8JIR - chains B and G of the 6 polymer chains in the assembly; structure by electron microscopy, 2.57 A resolution.

== Chain B ==
Molecule: Guanine nucleotide-binding protein G(I)/G(S)/G(T) subunit beta-1
Source organism: Rattus norvegicus
UniProt: P54311 (GBB1_RAT); numbering as in UniProt (aligned over 2-340)
Amino-acid sequence (345 residues; row label = number of the first residue in the row; numbers below 1 keep their minus sign (Met-4 is residue -4)):
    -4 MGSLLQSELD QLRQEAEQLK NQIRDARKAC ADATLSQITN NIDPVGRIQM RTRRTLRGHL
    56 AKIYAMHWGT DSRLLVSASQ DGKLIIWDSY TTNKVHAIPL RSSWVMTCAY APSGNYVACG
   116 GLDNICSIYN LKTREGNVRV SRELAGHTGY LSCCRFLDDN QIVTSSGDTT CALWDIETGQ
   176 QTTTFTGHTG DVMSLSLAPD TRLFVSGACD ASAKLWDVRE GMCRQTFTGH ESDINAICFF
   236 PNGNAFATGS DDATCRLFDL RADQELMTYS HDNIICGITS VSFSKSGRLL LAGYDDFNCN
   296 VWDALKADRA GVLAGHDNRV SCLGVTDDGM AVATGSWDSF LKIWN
Not modelled in the structure: -4 to 0
Sequence notes: initiating methionine (-4); expression tag (-3 to 1)
UniProt features mapped onto this chain:
  - modified residue: Ser2 (N-acetylserine), His266 (Phosphohistidine)

== Chain G ==
Molecule: Guanine nucleotide-binding protein G(I)/G(S)/G(O) subunit gamma-2
Source organism: Bos taurus
UniProt: P63212 (GBG2_BOVIN); residues 2-71 here = UniProt positions 2-71
Amino-acid sequence (70 residues; row label = number of the first residue in the row):
     2 ASNNTASIAQ ARKLVEQLKM EANIDRIKVS KAAADLMAYC EAHAKEDPLL TPVPASENPF
    62 REKKFFCAIL
Not modelled in the structure: 2-4, 63-71
UniProt features mapped onto this chain:
  - modified residue: Ala2 (N-acetylalanine), Cys68 (Cysteine methyl ester)
  - lipidation: Cys68 (S-geranylgeranyl cysteine)

== Interface between chain B and chain G ==
Contacting residue pairs - 78 pairs, chain B then chain G:
  Glu3(B) - Ile9(G)
  Leu4(B) - Ser8(G)
  Leu4(B) - Ile9(G)  hydrophobic
  Leu7(B) - Ile9(G)
  Leu7(B) - Ala12(G)  hydrophobic
  Glu10(B) - Val16(G)
  Leu14(B) - Val16(G)
  Leu14(B) - Leu19(G)  hydrophobic
  Leu14(B) - Lys20(G)
  Lys15(B) - Leu19(G)
  Gln17(B) - Ala23(G)
  Ile18(B) - Ala23(G)  hydrophobic
  Ala21(B) - Arg27(G)
  Arg22(B) - Glu22(G)
  Arg22(B) - Arg27(G)
  Cys25(B) - Arg27(G)
  Cys25(B) - Ile28(G)  hydrogen bond (side chain-backbone)
  Cys25(B) - Lys29(G)
  Cys25(B) - Val30(G)
  Ala26(B) - Val30(G)  hydrophobic
  Asp27(B) - Lys29(G)  salt bridge
  Asp27(B) - Val30(G)
  Asp27(B) - Ser31(G)  hydrogen bond
  Ala28(B) - Val30(G)
  Ala28(B) - Ser31(G)
  Ile33(B) - Ser31(G)
  Ile33(B) - Ala34(G)  hydrophobic
  Ile33(B) - Met38(G)
  Thr34(B) - Met38(G)
  Ile37(B) - Glu42(G)
  Val40(B) - Leu51(G)  hydrophobic
  Met45(B) - Leu50(G)  hydrophobic
  Arg48(B) - Asn59(G)
  Arg48(B) - Phe61(G)
  Arg49(B) - Pro60(G)  hydrogen bond (side chain-backbone)
  Arg49(B) - Phe61(G)
  Arg49(B) - Arg62(G)
  Ser84(B) - Phe61(G)
  Tyr85(B) - Pro60(G)
  Tyr85(B) - Phe61(G)  hydrophobic
  Met217(B) - Met21(G)  hydrophobic
  Cys218(B) - Gln18(G)  hydrogen bond (backbone-side chain)
  Cys218(B) - Met21(G)
  Arg219(B) - Glu22(G)
  Gln220(B) - Glu22(G)
  Gln220(B) - Ile25(G)
  Thr221(B) - Glu22(G)  hydrogen bond (backbone-side chain)
  Phe235(B) - Leu37(G)  hydrophobic
  Phe235(B) - Tyr40(G)  hydrophobic
  Pro236(B) - Tyr40(G)
  Asn237(B) - Tyr40(G)
  Asp254(B) - Ala33(G)
  Arg256(B) - Asp26(G)
  Arg256(B) - Ile28(G)
  Arg256(B) - Asp36(G)  salt bridge
  Ala257(B) - Ile28(G)
  Leu261(B) - Leu37(G)  hydrophobic
  Ser279(B) - Asp48(G)  hydrogen bond
  Lys280(B) - His44(G)
  Lys280(B) - Glu47(G)
  Lys280(B) - Asp48(G)  hydrogen bond (backbone-side chain)
  Ser281(B) - Tyr40(G)
  Ser281(B) - Cys41(G)
  Ser281(B) - His44(G)
  Ser281(B) - Asp48(G)  hydrogen bond (backbone-side chain)
  Ser281(B) - Leu51(G)
  Gly282(B) - Cys41(G)  hydrogen bond (backbone-side chain)
  Arg283(B) - Leu51(G)
  Leu284(B) - Leu51(G)  hydrophobic
  Leu300(B) - Cys41(G)  hydrophobic
  Asp323(B) - Pro49(G)
  Gly324(B) - Pro49(G)
  Gly324(B) - Leu50(G)
  Met325(B) - Pro49(G)
  Ala326(B) - Phe61(G)  hydrophobic
  Ile338(B) - Phe61(G)  hydrophobic
  Asn340(B) - Asn59(G)  hydrogen bond
  Asn340(B) - Phe61(G)
Interface residues without a listed pair, chain B (56 interface residues in all): Ala11, Ala24, Leu30, Asn36, Trp63, Leu252, Asp258, Val327
Interface residues without a listed pair, chain G (39 interface residues in all): Arg13, Ala35, Ala45, Val54

== Overview ==
Chain B and chain G form an interface of 56 and 39 residues respectively; the contacts include 10 hydrogen
bonds and 2 salt bridges. Polar contacts include Asp27(B)-Lys29(G), Arg256(B)-Asp36(G) and Cys25(B)-Ile28(G).
Here chain B is Guanine nucleotide-binding protein G(I)/G(S)/G(T) subunit beta-1 (Rattus norvegicus) and chain
G is Guanine nucleotide-binding protein G(I)/G(S)/G(O) subunit gamma-2 (Bos taurus). Entry 8JIR (Cryo-EM
structure of the GLP-1R/GCGR dual agonist SAR425899-bound human GLP-1R-Gs complex) was determined by electron
microscopy (same publication as 8JIS, 8JIQ, 8JIU, 8JIP and 8JIT).
